Entry 4C4C (X-ray diffraction, 1.45 A resolution); this record covers chain A.

== Chain A ==
Name: Cellulose 1,4-beta-cellobiosidase
Organism: Trichoderma reesei
Notes: EC 3.2.1.91; fragment: catalytic module, residues 18-451
UniProt: P62694 (GUX1_HYPJE); residues 1-434 here correspond to UniProt positions 18-451 (UniProt number = residue number + 17)
Chain sequence (434 residues; row label = number of the first residue in the row):
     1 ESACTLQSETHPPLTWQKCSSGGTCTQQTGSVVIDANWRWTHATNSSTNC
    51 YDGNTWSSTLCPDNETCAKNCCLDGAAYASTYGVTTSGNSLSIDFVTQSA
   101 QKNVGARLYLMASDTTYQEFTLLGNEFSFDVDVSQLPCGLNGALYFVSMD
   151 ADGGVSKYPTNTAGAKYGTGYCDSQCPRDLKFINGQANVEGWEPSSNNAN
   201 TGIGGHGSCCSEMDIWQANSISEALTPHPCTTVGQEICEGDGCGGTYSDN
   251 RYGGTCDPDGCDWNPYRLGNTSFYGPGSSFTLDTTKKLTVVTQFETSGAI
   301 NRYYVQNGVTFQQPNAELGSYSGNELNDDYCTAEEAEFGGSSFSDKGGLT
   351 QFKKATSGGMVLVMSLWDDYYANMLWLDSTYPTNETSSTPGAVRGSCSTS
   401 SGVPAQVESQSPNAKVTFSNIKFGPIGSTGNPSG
Construct notes: cloning artifact (94); engineered mutation Q217 (Glu234 in P62694)
Modified residues: E1 (pyroglutamic acid; PCA)
Swiss-Prot annotation at these positions:
  - active site: E212 (Nucleophile)
  - site: N64 (Not glycosylated)
  - glycosylation (N-linked (GlcNAc) asparagine): N45, N270, N384
Disulfide bonds: C4-C72, C19-C25, C50-C71, C61-C67, C138-C397, C172-C210, C176-C209, C230-C256, C238-C243, C261-C331
Covalent attachments: N-acetylglucosamine (NAG) linked to N270, N384
Bound ions: Co2+ site 1: H206, E239; Co2+ site 2: E295, E325

== Overview ==
Covalently linked N-acetylglucosamine: at N270 and N384. H206 and E239 form the Co2+ site 1. E295 and E325
form the Co2+ site 2. UniProt lists active-site residue E212.
Chain A is Cellulose 1,4-beta-cellobiosidase (Trichoderma reesei); the structure, Michaelis complex of
Hypocrea jecorina CEL7A E217Q mutant with cellononaose spanning the active site, was determined by X-ray
diffraction together with 4C4D from the same study.
